PDB entry 4FMI | X-ray diffraction, 2.00 A resolution | chains D and E of the 5 polymer chains in the assembly

[Chain D (and E)]
Protein: VP1
From: Merkel cell polyomavirus
Notes: chain E of this document is another copy of the same molecule, construct and numbering; everything in this record applies to it too
Reference sequence: C0JPK1 (C0JPK1_9POLY); residues 38-320 here correspond to UniProt positions 37-319 (UniProt number = residue number - 1)
Chain sequence (289 residues; row label = number of the first residue in the row):
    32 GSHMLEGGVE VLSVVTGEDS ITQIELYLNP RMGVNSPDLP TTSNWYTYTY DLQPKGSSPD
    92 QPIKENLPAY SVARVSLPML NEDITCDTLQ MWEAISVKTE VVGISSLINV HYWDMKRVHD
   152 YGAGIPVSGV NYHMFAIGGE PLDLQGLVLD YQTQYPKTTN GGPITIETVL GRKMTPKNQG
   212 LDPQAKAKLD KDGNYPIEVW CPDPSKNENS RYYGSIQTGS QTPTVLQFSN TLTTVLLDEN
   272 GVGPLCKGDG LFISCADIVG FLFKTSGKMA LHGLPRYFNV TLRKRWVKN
Not modelled in the structure: 32-39, 71-72, 113-118, 191-192, 320 (chain E: 32-39, 113-118, 190-192, 320)
Construct notes: expression tag (32-37)
Reported in the primary citation:
  - binding site for N-acetyl-alpha-neuraminic acid: Trp76, Tyr81, Asp82, Ser297, Lys299

[How chain D and chain E interact]
Contacting residue pairs (119):
  Glu56(D) with Ser236(E)
  Tyr58(D) with Leu212(E), hydrophobic; Pro214(E)
  Asn60(D) with Gly211(E); Leu212(E), hydrogen bond (side chain-backbone)
  Pro68(D) with Pro207(E); Lys208(E)
  Ser74(D) with Pro207(E)
  Asn75(D) with Tyr182(E), hydrogen bond; Gln183(E), hydrogen bond; Gln210(E), hydrogen bond (backbone-side chain)
  Tyr77(D) with Pro207(E); Lys208(E); Gln210(E), hydrogen bond (backbone-side chain); Gly211(E)
  Thr78(D) with Gln210(E); Gly211(E)
  Tyr79(D) with Leu180(E), hydrogen bond (side chain-backbone); Gln210(E)
  Glu131(D) with Pro233(E); Pro235(E); Tyr243(E), hydrogen bond
  Val133(D) with Gln176(E); Leu212(E), hydrophobic; Pro235(E), hydrophobic
  Gly134(D) with Leu178(E); Cys232(E), hydrogen bond (backbone-side chain)
  Ile135(D) with Ile247(E)
  Ser136(D) with Tyr101(E); Tyr163(E); Ile228(E), hydrogen bond (side chain-backbone); Glu229(E); Trp231(E), hydrogen bond (side chain-backbone); Cys232(E)
  Ser137(D) with Leu178(E); Leu180(E); Glu229(E)
  Leu138(D) with Ile247(E), hydrophobic; Thr249(E)
  Ile139(D) with Tyr163(E), hydrophobic; Ile228(E), hydrophobic; Glu229(E); Ile247(E), hydrophobic; Ile289(E), hydrophobic
  Asn140(D) with Leu180(E); Glu229(E)
  Val141(D) with Leu83(E), hydrophobic; Phe292(E), hydrophobic
  His142(D) with Leu83(E); Gln84(E); Asp91(E), salt bridge; Pro93(E); Glu229(E), salt bridge
  Tyr143(D) with Pro85(E); Leu180(E), hydrophobic; Asp181(E)
  Trp144(D) with Pro85(E); Lys86(E); Gly87(E), hydrogen bond (backbone-backbone); Ser88(E); Ser89(E); Asp91(E); Asp181(E)
  Met146(D) with Pro85(E); Leu180(E), hydrophobic
  Arg148(D) with Gln84(E), hydrogen bond; Pro85(E), hydrogen bond (side chain-backbone)
  Val149(D) with Ser251(E); Met300(E), hydrophobic
  His150(D) with Phe294(E); Gly298(E), hydrogen bond (side chain-backbone); Met300(E)
  Asp151(D) with Ser297(E); Gly298(E)
  Tyr152(D) with Gln84(E); Ser297(E); Gly298(E); Lys299(E)
  Gly153(D) with Leu83(E); Pro85(E); Gly298(E); Met300(E)
  Ala154(D) with Leu83(E), hydrogen bond (backbone-backbone); Met300(E), hydrogen bond (backbone-side chain)
  Gly155(D) with Pro85(E)
  Pro157(D) with Val161(E), hydrophobic; Thr249(E); Gly250(E)
  Val158(D) with Leu180(E), hydrophobic; Thr249(E), hydrogen bond (backbone-side chain)
  Ser159(D) with Thr249(E), hydrogen bond; Gly250(E), hydrogen bond (side chain-backbone)
  Pro254(D) with Thr249(E); Thr253(E)
  Thr255(D) with Ile247(E); Gln248(E); Thr249(E), hydrogen bond (backbone-side chain)
  Val256(D) with Ile247(E)
  Leu257(D) with Ser246(E); Ile247(E), hydrogen bond (backbone-backbone)
  Gln258(D) with Gly245(E); Ser246(E)
  Phe259(D) with Tyr163(E); Pro233(E), hydrophobic; Tyr244(E); Gly245(E), hydrogen bond (backbone-backbone); Ser246(E)
  Ser260(D) with Tyr243(E), hydrogen bond (side chain-backbone); Tyr244(E)
  Asn261(D) with Asn238(E), hydrogen bond (side chain-backbone); Ser241(E), hydrogen bond (side chain-backbone); Arg242(E); Tyr243(E), hydrogen bond (side chain-backbone)
  Thr262(D) with Tyr244(E)
  Leu305(D) with Leu178(E), hydrophobic
  Pro306(D) with Leu178(E); Leu212(E)
  Tyr308(D) with Pro235(E), hydrogen bond (side chain-backbone); Ser236(E)
Also at the interface, not in a pair above, chain D (49 interface residues in all): Trp76, Leu293, His303
Also at the interface, not in a pair above, chain E (57 interface residues in all): Leu98, Pro99, Lys147, Met165, Val179, Leu302

[Summary]
49 residues of chain D and 57 residues of chain E are in contact; the contacts include 27 hydrogen bonds and 2
salt bridges. Polar pairs include His142(D)-Asp91(E), His142(D)-Glu229(E) and Asn60(D)-Leu212(E). From the
paper: a binding site for N-acetyl-alpha-neuraminic acid at Trp76(D), Tyr81(D) and Asp82(D) among others.
Chain D and chain E are both VP1 (Merkel cell polyomavirus); the structure, Merkel cell polyomavirus VP1 in
complex with 3'-sialyllactosamine, was determined by X-ray diffraction, deposited together with 4FMG, 4FMH and
4FMJ.
